PDB entry 7ZN4 | electron microscopy, 4.32 A resolution (low resolution: residue-level contacts below are approximate; hydrogen-bond / salt-bridge calls are withheld) | chains e and g of the 6 polymer chains in the assembly

[Chain e (and g)]
Name: Probable central straight fiber
Source organism: Escherichia phage T5
Notes: chain g of this document is another copy of the same molecule, construct and numbering; everything in this record applies to it too
UniProtKB: Q6QGF0 (FIBC_BPT5); residue numbers follow UniProt; this construct covers 1-688
Sequence (688 residues; row label = number of the first residue in the row):
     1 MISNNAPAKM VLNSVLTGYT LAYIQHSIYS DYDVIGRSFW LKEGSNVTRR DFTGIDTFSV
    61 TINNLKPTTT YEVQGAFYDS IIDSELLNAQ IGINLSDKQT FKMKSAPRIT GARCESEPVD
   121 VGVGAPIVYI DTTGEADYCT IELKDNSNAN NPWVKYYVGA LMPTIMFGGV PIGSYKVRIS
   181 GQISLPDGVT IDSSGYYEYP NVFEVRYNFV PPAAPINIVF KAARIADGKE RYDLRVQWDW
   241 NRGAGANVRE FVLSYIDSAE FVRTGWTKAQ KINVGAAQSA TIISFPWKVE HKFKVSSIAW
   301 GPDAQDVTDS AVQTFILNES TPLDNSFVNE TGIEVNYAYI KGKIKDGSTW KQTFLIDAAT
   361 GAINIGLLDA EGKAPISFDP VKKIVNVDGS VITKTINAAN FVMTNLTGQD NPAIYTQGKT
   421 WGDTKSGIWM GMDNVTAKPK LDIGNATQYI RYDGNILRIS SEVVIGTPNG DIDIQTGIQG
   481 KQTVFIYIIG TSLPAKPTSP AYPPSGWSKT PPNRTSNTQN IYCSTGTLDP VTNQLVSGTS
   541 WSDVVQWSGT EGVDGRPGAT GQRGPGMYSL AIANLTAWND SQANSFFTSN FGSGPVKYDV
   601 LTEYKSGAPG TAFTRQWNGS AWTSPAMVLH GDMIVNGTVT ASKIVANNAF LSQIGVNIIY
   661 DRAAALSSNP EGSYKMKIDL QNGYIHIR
Unresolved in the structure: 225-231, 552-561 (chain g: 225-231, 470-561)
From the paper describing this entry:
  - conformationally variable residues (order/disorder transition): M567 to N618

[How chain e and chain g interact]
Contacting residue pairs (268):
  V121(e) with N397(g)
  N336(e) with I283(g); I333(g)
  Y337(e) with D233(g); F327(g); V328(g); T331(g); G332(g); I333(g)
  A338(e) with T331(g)
  Y339(e) with T281(g); I283(g)
  Q352(e) with I272(g); N273(g)
  L355(e) with N273(g)
  I356(e) with F354(g)
  D357(e) with A277(g)
  A358(e) with T331(g); G332(g); I333(g); T353(g)
  A359(e) with T331(g); I344(g)
  T360(e) with A277(g)
  G361(e) with T353(g)
  I363(e) with I365(g)
  N364(e) with N273(g); V274(g); G275(g)
  L368(e) with K271(g); I272(g); N273(g)
  D369(e) with K271(g)
  A370(e) with K271(g)
  E371(e) with V252(g); I298(g); D306(g); V307(g)
  G372(e) with V252(g); N273(g)
  K373(e) with E250(g); N273(g); I298(g); D303(g); D306(g)
  A374(e) with R249(g); E250(g); N273(g)
  S377(e) with E250(g)
  D379(e) with A276(g)
  P380(e) with I365(g); G366(g)
  K382(e) with N247(g); V248(g)
  K383(e) with D388(g); G389(g); S390(g)
  I384(e) with S390(g)
  V385(e) with V387(g); S390(g); V391(g); I392(g)
  N386(e) with R249(g); W300(g); I392(g)
  V387(e) with I392(g); T393(g); K394(g)
  D388(e) with W300(g); K394(g)
  G389(e) with T393(g); K394(g); T395(g)
  S390(e) with T393(g); T395(g)
  V391(e) with T393(g); T395(g); I396(g); N397(g)
  I392(e) with N397(g)
  T393(e) with N397(g); A398(g); A399(g)
  K394(e) with A399(g); N400(g)
  T395(e) with N400(g)
  I396(e) with I396(g); N400(g); F401(g); V402(g)
  N397(e) with V402(g); T404(g)
  A398(e) with V402(g); T404(g)
  A399(e) with T404(g); P412(g); A413(g)
  N400(e) with D410(g); A413(g); Y415(g)
  F401(e) with F401(g); V402(g); A413(g); I414(g); Y415(g)
  V402(e) with Y415(g); Q417(g)
  M403(e) with Y415(g); T416(g); Q417(g); I428(g)
  T404(e) with V121(g); G122(g); Q417(g)
  N405(e) with G122(g); V123(g)
  L406(e) with W300(g); G301(g); I392(g)
  T407(e) with G301(g); P302(g); K394(g)
  G408(e) with V123(g)
  D410(e) with K394(g)
  I414(e) with I414(g)
  M430(e) with I428(g)
  M432(e) with T416(g); I428(g)
  N434(e) with Y207(g)
  V435(e) with P171(g)
  T436(e) with P171(g)
  A437(e) with G169(g); V170(g); S426(g)
  P439(e) with G427(g); I443(g); G444(g)
  L441(e) with I443(g)
  Y449(e) with G610(g)
  Y452(e) with I443(g); Q448(g); Y449(g); I450(g); S461(g)
  G454(e) with Q448(g)
  N455(e) with Q448(g); S461(g); E462(g)
  I456(e) with E462(g); V464(g)
  L457(e) with I450(g); E462(g); V463(g); V464(g)
  R458(e) with V464(g); G610(g); T611(g); A612(g); F613(g)
  I459(e) with V463(g); V464(g); I465(g); G466(g)
  S460(e) with G466(g); T467(g)
  V463(e) with I465(g)
  M567(e) with I634(g); V635(g); N636(g)
  Y598(e) with F650(g)
  Q616(e) with D632(g)
  P625(e) with D632(g); I634(g)
  A626(e) with I465(g); G631(g); D632(g)
  M627(e) with M627(g); L629(g); D632(g); M633(g); I634(g)
  V628(e) with I634(g)
  L629(e) with I634(g); V635(g); N636(g)
  H630(e) with N636(g)
  G631(e) with G637(g)
  D632(e) with G637(g); T638(g)
  M633(e) with M633(g); T638(g); V639(g); T640(g)
  I634(e) with T640(g)
  V635(e) with T640(g); A641(g); S642(g)
  N636(e) with S642(g)
  G637(e) with A641(g); S642(g); K643(g)
  T638(e) with K643(g)
  V639(e) with A641(g); K643(g); I644(g); V645(g)
  T640(e) with M567(g); Q616(g); V645(g)
  A641(e) with M567(g); V645(g); A646(g); N647(g)
  S642(e) with M567(g); N647(g); N648(g)
  K643(e) with N648(g); F650(g)
  I644(e) with I644(g); A646(g); N648(g); A649(g); F650(g); L651(g)
  V645(e) with F650(g)
  A646(e) with F650(g); L651(g); S652(g)
  N647(e) with S652(g); Q653(g)
  N648(e) with Q653(g)
  A649(e) with L651(g); Q653(g); I654(g); G655(g)
  F650(e) with G655(g)
  L651(e) with G655(g); V656(g); N657(g)
  S652(e) with N657(g); I658(g)
  Q653(e) with I658(g)
  I654(e) with V656(g); I658(g); I659(g); Y660(g)
  G655(e) with Y660(g); R662(g); A665(g)
  V656(e) with I659(g); Y660(g); D661(g); R662(g)
  N657(e) with R662(g)
  R662(e) with L651(g); S652(g)
  A665(e) with F650(g)
  I678(e) with K675(g)
  D679(e) with Y660(g); D661(g); Y674(g); K675(g); K677(g)
  Q681(e) with Y674(g)
  N682(e) with Y674(g)
  G683(e) with Y674(g); K675(g)
  Y684(e) with K675(g)
Interface residues without a listed pair, chain e (127 interface residues in all): E334, V335, I340, A362, F378, K438, K440, V600, S624, L680, I685
Interface residues without a listed pair, chain g (134 interface residues in all): V335, K343, P375, I376, F378, M403, L406, N411, N445, I459, A663, I687

[In short]
Chain e and chain g form an interface of 127 and 134 residues respectively. From the paper: conformational
variability at M567(e).
Both chains are Probable central straight fiber (Escherichia phage T5). Entry 7ZN4 (Tail tip of siphophage T5
: bent fibre after interaction with its bacterial receptor FhuA) was determined by electron microscopy
together with 7QG9, 7ZHJ, 7ZN2, 7ZQB and 7ZQP from the same study.
